Entry 7LIZ (electron microscopy, 2.80 A resolution); this record covers chains A and C of the 3 polymer chains in the assembly.

Chain A:
Molecule: LR6
Source organism: Porphyridium purpureum
UniProt: A0A5J4YMI8 (A0A5J4YMI8_PORPP); residue numbers follow UniProt; this construct covers 1-426
Sequence (426 residues; row label = number of the first residue in the row):
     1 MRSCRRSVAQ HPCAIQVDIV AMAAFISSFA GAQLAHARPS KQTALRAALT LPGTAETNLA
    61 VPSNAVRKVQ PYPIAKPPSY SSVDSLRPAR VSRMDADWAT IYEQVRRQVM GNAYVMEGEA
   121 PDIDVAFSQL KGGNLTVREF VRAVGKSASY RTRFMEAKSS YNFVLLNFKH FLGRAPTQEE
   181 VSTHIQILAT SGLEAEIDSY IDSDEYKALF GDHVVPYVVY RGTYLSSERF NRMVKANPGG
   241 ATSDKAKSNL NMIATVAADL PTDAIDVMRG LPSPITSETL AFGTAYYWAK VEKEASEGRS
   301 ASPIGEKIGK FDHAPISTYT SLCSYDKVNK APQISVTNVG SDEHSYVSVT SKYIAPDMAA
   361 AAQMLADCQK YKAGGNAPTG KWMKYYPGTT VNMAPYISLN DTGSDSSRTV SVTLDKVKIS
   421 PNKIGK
Not modelled in the structure: 1-308, 424-426

Chain C:
Molecule: B-phycoerythrin beta chain
Source organism: Porphyridium purpureum
UniProt: P11393 (PHEB_PORPP); residues 1-177 here = UniProt positions 1-177
Sequence (177 residues; each row starts with the number of its first residue):
     1 MLDAFSRVVV NSDAKAAYVG GSDLQALKSF IADGNKRLDA VNSIVSNASC MVSDAVSGMI
    61 CENPGLISPG GNCYTNRRMA ACLRDGEIIL RYVSYALLAG DASVLEDRCL NGLKETYIAL
   121 GVPTNSSIRA VSIMKAQAVA FITNTATERK MSFAAGDCTS LASEVASYFD RVGAAIS
Modified positions: Asn72 (N-methyl asparagine; MEN)
Covalently attached groups: phycoerythrobilin (PEB) linked to Cys50, Cys61, Cys82, Cys158
Curated features (UniProtKB/Swiss-Prot):
  - binding site (phycourobilin): Cys50, Cys61
  - binding site ((2R,3E)-phycoerythrobilin): Cys82, Cys158
  - modified residue: Asn72 (N4-methylasparagine)

Interface between chain A and chain C:
Contacting residue pairs - 51 pairs, chain A then chain C:
  Gly374(A) - Arg77(C)  hydrogen bond (backbone-side chain)
  Asn376(A) - Arg77(C)  hydrogen bond (backbone-side chain)
  Ala377(A) - Arg77(C)
  Trp382(A) - Ala119(C)
  Tyr385(A) - Asn111(C)
  Tyr385(A) - Gly112(C)
  Tyr385(A) - Glu115(C)  hydrogen bond
  Tyr386(A) - Thr116(C)  hydrogen bond
  Thr389(A) - Ser12(C)
  Thr389(A) - Asp13(C)  hydrogen bond
  Thr390(A) - Ser12(C)
  Asn392(A) - Arg84(C)  hydrogen bond
  Asn392(A) - Ile88(C)
  Met393(A) - Ala14(C)
  Met393(A) - Ile88(C)
  Met393(A) - Tyr92(C)
  Ala394(A) - Ile88(C)  hydrophobic
  Ala394(A) - Arg91(C)
  Ala394(A) - Tyr92(C)  hydrophobic
  Pro395(A) - Arg91(C)
  Pro395(A) - Tyr92(C)
  Ile397(A) - Ser94(C)
  Ile397(A) - Tyr95(C)  hydrophobic
  Leu399(A) - Leu38(C)
  Leu399(A) - Asn42(C)
  Ser406(A) - Gly21(C)
  Arg408(A) - Gly21(C)
  Arg408(A) - Leu24(C)
  Thr409(A) - Val19(C)
  Val410(A) - Tyr18(C)
  Val410(A) - Val19(C)  hydrogen bond (backbone-backbone)
  Val410(A) - Leu24(C)  hydrophobic
  Ser411(A) - Ala17(C)
  Val412(A) - Phe5(C)  hydrophobic
  Val412(A) - Val8(C)
  Val412(A) - Ala17(C)  hydrogen bond (backbone-backbone)
  Val412(A) - Leu98(C)  hydrophobic
  Thr413(A) - Lys15(C)  hydrogen bond (side chain-backbone)
  Thr413(A) - Ala16(C)
  Leu414(A) - Val8(C)
  Leu414(A) - Val9(C)
  Leu414(A) - Asn11(C)
  Leu414(A) - Asp13(C)
  Leu414(A) - Ala14(C)
  Leu414(A) - Lys15(C)  hydrogen bond (backbone-backbone)
  Val417(A) - Arg84(C)
  Val417(A) - Glu87(C)
  Val417(A) - Ile88(C)  hydrophobic
  Ile419(A) - Ala80(C)
  Ile419(A) - Leu83(C)  hydrophobic
  Ile419(A) - Arg84(C)
Other interface residues (no listed pair), chain A (30 interface residues in all): Gly375, Pro378, Lys381, Gly388, Tyr396, Lys423
Other interface residues (no listed pair), chain C (36 interface residues in all): Gly20, Val41, Arg108, Leu120

Summary:
30 residues of chain A face 36 of chain C across their interface; the contacts include 10 hydrogen bonds.
Polar pairs include Gly374(A)-Arg77(C), Asn376(A)-Arg77(C) and Tyr385(A)-Glu115(C). UniProt lists
phycourobilin-binding residues Cys50(C) and Cys61(C) and (2R,3E)-phycoerythrobilin-binding residues Cys82(C)
and Cys158(C) on chain C.
Here chain A is LR6 and chain C is B-phycoerythrin beta chain, both from Porphyridium purpureum. Entry 7LIZ
(LR6 rod linker and scaffolded phycoerythrin beta subunits from the phycobilisome of Porphyridium purpureum)
was determined by electron microscopy (same publication as 7LIX, 7LIY and 7LJ0).
